3NKX - chains A and P of the 4 polymer chains in the assembly; structure by X-ray diffraction, 2.40 A resolution.

[Chain A]
Molecule: 14-3-3 protein zeta/delta
Organism: Homo sapiens
Reference sequence: P63104 (1433Z_HUMAN); residues 1-245 here = UniProt positions 1-245
Amino-acid sequence (245 residues; each row starts with the number of its first residue):
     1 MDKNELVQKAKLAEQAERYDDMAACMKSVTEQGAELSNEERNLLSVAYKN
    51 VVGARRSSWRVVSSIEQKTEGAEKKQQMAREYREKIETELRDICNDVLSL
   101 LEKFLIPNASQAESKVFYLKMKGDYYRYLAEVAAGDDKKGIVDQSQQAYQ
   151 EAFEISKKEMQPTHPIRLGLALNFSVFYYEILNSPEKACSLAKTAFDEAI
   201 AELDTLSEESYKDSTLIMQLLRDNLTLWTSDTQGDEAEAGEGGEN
Not modelled in the structure: 1, 231-245
Small-molecule neighbours: propanoic acid (PPI): Phe196, Met218, Gln219, Arg222

[Chain P]
Molecule: Peptide of RAF proto-oncogene serine/threonine-protein kinase
Notes: EC 2.7.11.1; fragment: phosphorylated C-Raf peptide
Reference sequence: P04049 (RAF1_HUMAN); numbering as in UniProt (aligned over 255-264)
Amino-acid sequence (10 residues; numbered 255 to 264; the number before each row is that of its first residue):
   255 QRSTSTPNVH
Not modelled in the structure: 255
Modified / non-standard residues: Ser259 (phosphoserine; SEP)
Curated features (UniProtKB/Swiss-Prot):
  - modified residue: Ser259 (Phosphoserine)

[Chain A / chain P interface]
Residue-residue contacts (29):
  Glu14(A) with His264(P)
  Asn42(A) with His264(P), hydrogen bond (backbone-side chain)
  Leu43(A) with His264(P)
  Val46(A) with Asn262(P); His264(P)
  Lys49(A) with Thr260(P), hydrogen bond (side chain-backbone); Asn262(P)
  Asn50(A) with Asn262(P)
  Arg56(A) with Ser259(P)
  Arg60(A) with Arg256(P)
  Arg127(A) with Ser259(P)
  Tyr128(A) with Ser259(P)
  Gly169(A) with Thr260(P), hydrogen bond (backbone-side chain)
  Leu172(A) with Thr258(P); Ser259(P); Thr260(P)
  Asn173(A) with Ser259(P); Thr260(P), hydrogen bond (side chain-backbone)
  Val176(A) with Thr258(P)
  Tyr179(A) with Ser257(P)
  Glu180(A) with Arg256(P); Ser257(P), hydrogen bond
  Asp213(A) with Val263(P)
  Leu220(A) with Thr258(P); Pro261(P)
  Asn224(A) with Ser257(P); Thr258(P), hydrogen bond (side chain-backbone)
  Leu227(A) with Arg256(P)
  Trp228(A) with Ser257(P), hydrogen bond
Interface residues without a listed pair, chain A (24 interface residues in all): Ser45, Lys120, Ile217

[In short]
24 residues of chain A and 9 residues of chain P are in contact, with 7 hydrogen bonds. Among the polar pairs
are Asn42(A)-His264(P), Lys49(A)-Thr260(P) and Gly169(A)-Thr260(P). Bound to chain A: propanoic acid.
Chain A is 14-3-3 protein zeta/delta (Homo sapiens) and chain P is Peptide of RAF proto-oncogene
serine/threonine-protein kinase; the structure, Impaired binding of 14-3-3 to Raf1 is linked to Noonan and
LEOPARD syndrome, was determined by X-ray diffraction, deposited together with 3O8I, 3IQJ, 3IQU, 3IQV and
3CU8.
